7LH3 - chains A and B; structure by electron microscopy, 4.30 A resolution (low resolution: residue-level contacts below are approximate; hydrogen-bond / salt-bridge calls are withheld).

Chain A (and B):
Molecule: Prestin
From: Homo sapiens
Notes: chain B of this document is another copy of the same molecule, construct and numbering; everything in this record applies to it too
Reference sequence: P58743 (S26A5_HUMAN); residues 1-744 here = UniProt positions 1-744
Chain sequence (750 residues; each row starts with the number of its first residue):
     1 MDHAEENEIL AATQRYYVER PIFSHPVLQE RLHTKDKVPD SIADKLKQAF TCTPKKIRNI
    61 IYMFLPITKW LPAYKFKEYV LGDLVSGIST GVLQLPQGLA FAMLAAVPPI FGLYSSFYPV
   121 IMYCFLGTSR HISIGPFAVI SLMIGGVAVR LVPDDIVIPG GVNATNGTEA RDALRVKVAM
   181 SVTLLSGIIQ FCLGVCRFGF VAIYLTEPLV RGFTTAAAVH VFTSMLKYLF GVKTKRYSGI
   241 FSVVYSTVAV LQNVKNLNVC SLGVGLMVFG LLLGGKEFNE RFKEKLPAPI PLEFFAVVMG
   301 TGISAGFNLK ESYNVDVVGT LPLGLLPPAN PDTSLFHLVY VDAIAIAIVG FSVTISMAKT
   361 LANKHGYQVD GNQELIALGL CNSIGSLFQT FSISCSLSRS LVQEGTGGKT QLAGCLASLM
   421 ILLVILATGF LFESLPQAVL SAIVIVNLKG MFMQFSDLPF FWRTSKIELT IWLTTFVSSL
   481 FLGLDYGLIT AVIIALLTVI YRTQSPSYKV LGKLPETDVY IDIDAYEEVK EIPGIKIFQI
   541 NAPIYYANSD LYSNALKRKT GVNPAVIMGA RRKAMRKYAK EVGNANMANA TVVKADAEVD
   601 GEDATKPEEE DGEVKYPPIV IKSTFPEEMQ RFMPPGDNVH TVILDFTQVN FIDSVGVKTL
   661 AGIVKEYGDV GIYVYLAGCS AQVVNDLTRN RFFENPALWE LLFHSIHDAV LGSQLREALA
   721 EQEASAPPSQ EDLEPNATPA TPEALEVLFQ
Not modelled in the structure: 1-12, 581-613, 726-750
Sequence notes: expression tag (745-750)
Curated features (UniProtKB/Swiss-Prot):
  - motif: I158 to T168 (Involved in motor function)
  - binding site (salicylate): S398
  - site: S398 (Controls the electromotile activity), R399 (Contributes to anion binding)
  - glycosylation (N-linked (GlcNAc...) asparagine): N163, N166
  - mutagenesis: F101 (F101Y: Decreases salicylate inhibition)

Chain A / chain B interface:
Residue-residue contacts (110):
  T13(A) - L715(B)
  Q14(A) - L711(B)
  R15(A) - E19(B)
  R15(A) - R20(B)
  Y16(A) - Y16(B)
  Y16(A) - V18(B)
  Y16(A) - E19(B)
  Y16(A) - R20(B)
  Y16(A) - D518(B)
  Y16(A) - H707(B)
  Y16(A) - D708(B)
  Y16(A) - L711(B)
  Y17(A) - Y17(B)
  Y17(A) - V18(B)
  V18(A) - Y16(B)
  V18(A) - Y17(B)
  V18(A) - V18(B)
  V18(A) - D518(B)
  E19(A) - R15(B)
  E19(A) - Y16(B)
  R20(A) - R15(B)
  R20(A) - Y16(B)
  R20(A) - T517(B)
  R20(A) - D518(B)
  F23(A) - T517(B)
  F23(A) - V519(B)
  Q29(A) - Y526(B)
  R31(A) - E528(B)
  L32(A) - I521(B)
  L32(A) - Y526(B)
  L32(A) - E528(B)
  H33(A) - Y526(B)
  H33(A) - E528(B)
  T34(A) - A525(B)
  K35(A) - I523(B)
  K35(A) - D524(B)
  K35(A) - A525(B)
  K35(A) - E527(B)
  I203(A) - Y546(B)
  I203(A) - A547(B)
  I203(A) - D550(B)
  Y204(A) - Q504(B)
  Y204(A) - Y546(B)
  T206(A) - Y546(B)
  T206(A) - V655(B)
  E207(A) - K658(B)
  F460(A) - R691(B)
  R463(A) - R689(B)
  T464(A) - R689(B)
  E468(A) - D653(B)
  E468(A) - S654(B)
  A495(A) - Y546(B)
  L496(A) - L497(B)
  L496(A) - I500(B)
  L496(A) - Y546(B)
  L497(A) - L496(B)
  V499(A) - I500(B)
  I500(A) - V499(B)
  R502(A) - F651(B)
  Q504(A) - Y204(B)
  T517(A) - R20(B)
  T517(A) - F23(B)
  D518(A) - Y16(B)
  D518(A) - V18(B)
  D518(A) - R20(B)
  V519(A) - F23(B)
  V519(A) - H704(B)
  I521(A) - L32(B)
  I523(A) - K35(B)
  D524(A) - K35(B)
  A525(A) - T34(B)
  A525(A) - K35(B)
  Y526(A) - Q29(B)
  Y526(A) - L32(B)
  Y526(A) - H33(B)
  E527(A) - K35(B)
  E528(A) - R31(B)
  E528(A) - L32(B)
  E528(A) - H33(B)
  N541(A) - N650(B)
  Y546(A) - I203(B)
  Y546(A) - Y204(B)
  Y546(A) - T206(B)
  Y546(A) - A495(B)
  Y546(A) - L496(B)
  A547(A) - I203(B)
  D550(A) - I203(B)
  T647(A) - T647(B)
  T647(A) - Q648(B)
  Q648(A) - T647(B)
  Q648(A) - N650(B)
  Q648(A) - S680(B)
  N650(A) - N541(B)
  N650(A) - Q648(B)
  N650(A) - N650(B)
  F651(A) - R502(B)
  D653(A) - E468(B)
  S654(A) - E468(B)
  V655(A) - T206(B)
  K658(A) - E207(B)
  S680(A) - Q648(B)
  R689(A) - R463(B)
  R689(A) - T464(B)
  R691(A) - F460(B)
  H704(A) - V519(B)
  H707(A) - Y16(B)
  D708(A) - Y16(B)
  L711(A) - Q14(B)
  L711(A) - Y16(B)
  L715(A) - T13(B)
Also at the interface, not in a pair above, chain A (72 interface residues in all): P21, I22, W462, S465, K466, S507, L514, E516, A542, P543, N548, Q714
Also at the interface, not in a pair above, chain B (72 interface residues in all): P21, I22, W462, S465, K466, L514, E516, A542, P543, N548, Q682, Q714

Summary:
Chain A and chain B each contribute 72 residues to their interface. Curated annotation (UniProt) lists
salicylate-binding residue S398(A) and one mutagenesis site on chain A.
Both chains are Prestin (Homo sapiens). Entry 7LH3 (Structure of human prestin in the presence of sodium
sulfate) was determined by electron microscopy together with 7LGU, 7LGW and 7LH2 from the same study.
